8GAM - chains H and L of the 15 polymer chains in the assembly; structure by electron microscopy, 3.46 A resolution.

[Chain H]
Protein: Phage associated protein
Organism: Neisseria lactamica
UniProt: A0A378VF47 (A0A378VF47_NEILA); residue numbers follow UniProt; this construct covers 1-582
Chain sequence (582 residues; each row starts with the number of its first residue):
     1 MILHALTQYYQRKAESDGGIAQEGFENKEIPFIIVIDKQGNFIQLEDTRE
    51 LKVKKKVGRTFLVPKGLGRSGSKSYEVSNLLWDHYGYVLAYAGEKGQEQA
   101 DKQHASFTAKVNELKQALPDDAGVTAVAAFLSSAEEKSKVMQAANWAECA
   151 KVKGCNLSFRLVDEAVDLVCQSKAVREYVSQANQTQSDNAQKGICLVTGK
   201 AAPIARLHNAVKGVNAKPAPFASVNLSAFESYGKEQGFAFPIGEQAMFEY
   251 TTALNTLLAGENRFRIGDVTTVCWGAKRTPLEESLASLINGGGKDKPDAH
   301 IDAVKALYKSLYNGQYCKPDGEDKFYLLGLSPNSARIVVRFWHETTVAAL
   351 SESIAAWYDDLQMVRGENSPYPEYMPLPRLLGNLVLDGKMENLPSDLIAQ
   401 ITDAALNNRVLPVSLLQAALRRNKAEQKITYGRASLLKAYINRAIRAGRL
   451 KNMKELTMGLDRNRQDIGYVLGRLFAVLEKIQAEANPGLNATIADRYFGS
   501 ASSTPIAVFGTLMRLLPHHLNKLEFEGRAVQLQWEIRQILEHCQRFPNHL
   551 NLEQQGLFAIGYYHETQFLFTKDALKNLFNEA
Not modelled in the structure: 1-349
Sequence notes: conflict Ala190 (Val in A0A378VF47), Ala239 (Ile in A0A378VF47), Ile242 (Val in A0A378VF47), Gly260 (Ser in A0A378VF47), Thr271 (Ala in A0A378VF47), Leu288 (Met in A0A378VF47), Ala299 (Glu in A0A378VF47), Ala306 (Thr in A0A378VF47), Cys317 (Gln in A0A378VF47), Glu322 (Lys in A0A378VF47), Asp323 (Glu in A0A378VF47)
From the paper describing this entry:
  - binding site for the 13-nt DNA strand: Arg69, Ser70 to Ser72, Lys95

[Chain L]
Molecule: Target strand DNA
Sequence (25 nucleotides; numbered 34 to 58; the number before each row is that of its first residue):
    34 GCAAGCTGACCCTGAAGTTCATCTG

[Chain H / chain L interface]
Residue-residue contacts (19; chain H residue first):
  Leu386(H) - DG41(L)  phosphate contact
  Leu386(H) - DA42(L)  phosphate contact
  Asp387(H) - DG41(L)  base contact
  Glu391(H) - DA42(L)  phosphate contact
  Arg422(H) - DG41(L)  base contact
  Ala425(H) - DG41(L)  base contact
  Gln482(H) - DC35(L)  hydrogen bond to the base
  Ala483(H) - DC35(L)  base contact
  Asn486(H) - DG34(L)  base contact
  Asn486(H) - DC35(L)  hydrogen bond to the base
  Pro487(H) - DC35(L)  base contact
  Gly488(H) - DG34(L)  base contact
  Gly488(H) - DC35(L)  phosphate contact
  Leu489(H) - DG34(L)  sugar contact
  Leu489(H) - DC35(L)  hydrogen bond to the phosphate
  Asn490(H) - DC35(L)  hydrogen bond to the base
  Asn490(H) - DA36(L)  base contact
  Ala491(H) - DC35(L)  hydrogen bond to the base
  Thr492(H) - DC35(L)  hydrogen bond to the base
Interface residues without a listed pair, chain H (15 interface residues in all): Arg421

[Overview]
Chain H and chain L form an interface of 15 and 5 residues respectively, with 6 hydrogen bonds. Among the
polar pairs are Gln482(H)-DC35(L), Asn486(H)-DC35(L) and Asn490(H)-DC35(L). From the paper: a binding site for
the 13-nt DNA strand at Arg69(H), Ser70(H) and Lys95(H).
Chain H is Phage associated protein (Neisseria lactamica) and chain L is Target strand DNA; the structure,
Exploiting Activation and Inactivation Mechanisms in Type I-C CRISPR-Cas3 for Genome Editing Applications, was
determined by electron microscopy together with 8G9S, 8G9T, 8G9U, 8GAF and 8GAN from the same study.
